5OGP - chain A; structure by X-ray diffraction, 1.10 A resolution.

== Chain A ==
Molecule: Carbonic anhydrase 2
Source organism: Homo sapiens
Notes: EC 4.2.1.1
UniProtKB: P00918 (CAH2_HUMAN); residues 2-260 here = UniProt positions 2-260
Chain sequence (259 residues; numbered 2 to 260; the number before each row is that of its first residue):
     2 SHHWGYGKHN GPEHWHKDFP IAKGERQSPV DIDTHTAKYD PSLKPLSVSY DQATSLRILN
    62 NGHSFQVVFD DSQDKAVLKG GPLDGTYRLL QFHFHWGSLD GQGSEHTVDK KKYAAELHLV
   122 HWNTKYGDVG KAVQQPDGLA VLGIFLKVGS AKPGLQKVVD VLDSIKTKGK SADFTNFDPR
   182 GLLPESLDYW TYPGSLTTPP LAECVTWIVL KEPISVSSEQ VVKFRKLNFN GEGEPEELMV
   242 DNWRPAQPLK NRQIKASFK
Construct notes: conflict Ser65 (Ala in P00918), Gln67 (Asn in P00918), Val69 (Glu in P00918), Leu91 (Ile in P00918), Val130 (Phe in P00918), Ala203 (Leu in P00918), Val223 (Leu in P00918)
Swiss-Prot annotation at these positions:
  - active site: His64 (Proton donor/acceptor)
  - binding site (Zn(2+)): His94, His96, His119
  - binding site (substrate): Thr198, Thr199
  - site: Tyr7 (Fine-tunes the proton-transfer properties of H-64), Asn62 (Fine-tunes the proton-transfer properties of H-64), Gln92 (Involved in the binding of some activators, including histamine and L-histidine)
  - modified residue: Ser2 (N-acetylserine), Ser165 (Phosphoserine), Ser172 (Phosphoserine)
Ion coordination: Zn2+: His94, His96, His119 (together with cobaltcarborane)
Ligand contacts: cobaltcarborane (9UK): Trp5, Asn62, His64, Ser65, Gln67, Leu91, Gln92, His94, His96, Glu106, His119, Val121, Val130, Val134, Leu140, Val142, Ser196, Leu197, Thr198, Thr199, Pro200, Pro201, Trp208
Reported in the primary citation:
  - binding site for cobaltcarborane: Asn62 to Ser65, Gln67, Leu91, Gln92, His94, His96, His119, Val130, Val134, Leu197, Thr198 to Thr199, Pro200

== In short ==
Ligands of chain A: cobaltcarborane. His94, His96 and His119 form the Zn2+ site. UniProt lists active-site
residue His64, 3 Zn2+-binding residues and substrate-binding residues Thr198 and Thr199. From the paper: a
binding site for cobaltcarborane at Asn62, Gln67 and Leu91 among others.
Chain A is Carbonic anhydrase 2 (Homo sapiens); the structure, Metalacarborane inhibitors of Carbonic
Anhydrase IX, was determined by X-ray diffraction, deposited together with 5OGN.
